1Z1G - chains K and C of the 12 polymer chains in the assembly; structure by X-ray diffraction, 4.40 A resolution (low resolution: residue-level contacts below are approximate; hydrogen-bond / salt-bridge calls are withheld).

# Chain K
Molecule: 29-nt DNA strand
Sequence (29 nucleotides; numbered 1 to 29; the number before each row is that of its first residue):
     1 TTGCCAGCTT TATTATATAA ACTTGAGCG

# Chain C
Molecule: Integrase
Source organism: Enterobacteria phage lambda
UniProtKB: P03700 (VINT_LAMBD); residues 1-356 here = UniProt positions 1-356
Amino-acid sequence (356 residues; row label = number of the first residue in the row):
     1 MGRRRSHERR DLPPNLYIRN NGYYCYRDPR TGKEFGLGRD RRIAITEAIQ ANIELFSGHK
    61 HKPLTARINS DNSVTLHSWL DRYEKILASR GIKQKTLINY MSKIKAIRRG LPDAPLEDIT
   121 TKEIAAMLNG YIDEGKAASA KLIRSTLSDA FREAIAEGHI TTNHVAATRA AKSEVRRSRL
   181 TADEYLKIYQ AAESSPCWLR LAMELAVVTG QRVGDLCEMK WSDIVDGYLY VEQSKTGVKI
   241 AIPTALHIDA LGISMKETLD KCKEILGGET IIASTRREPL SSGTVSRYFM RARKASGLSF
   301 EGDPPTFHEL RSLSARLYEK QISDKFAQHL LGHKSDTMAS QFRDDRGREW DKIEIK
Disordered / not traced: 1-7
Modified residues: Mse1 (selenomethionine); Mse101, Mse127, Mse203, Mse219, Mse255, Mse290, Mse338 (selenomethionine; parent Met)
Sequence notes: modified residue (1, 101, 127, 203, 219, 255, 290, 338); engineered mutation Phe342 (Tyr in P03700)
Swiss-Prot annotation at these positions:
  - active site: Arg212, Lys235, His308, Arg311, His333
From the paper describing this entry:
  - binding site for the 25-nt DNA strand: Asn15, Asn20
  - binding site for the 25-nt DNA strand: Glu34, Gly36
  - specificity-determining residues: Tyr17, Arg27
  - mutagenesis - Y342F: abolished catalytic activity (citing earlier work)

# Chain K / chain C interface
Residue-residue contacts - 25 pairs, chain K then chain C:
  DC4(K) - Arg287(C)
  DG7(K) - Lys105(C)
  DC8(K) - Lys136(C)
  DC8(K) - Ser139(C)
  DT9(K) - Gly135(C)
  DT9(K) - Lys136(C)
  DT9(K) - Ala138(C)
  DT9(K) - Ser139(C)
  DT10(K) - Val175(C)
  DT10(K) - Arg176(C)
  DT10(K) - Arg177(C)
  DT10(K) - Asp303(C)
  DT11(K) - Arg212(C)
  DT11(K) - Lys235(C)
  DT11(K) - His308(C)
  DT11(K) - Phe342(C)
  DA12(K) - Arg212(C)
  DA12(K) - Lys235(C)
  DA12(K) - Thr236(C)
  DA12(K) - His308(C)
  DA12(K) - Arg311(C)
  DA12(K) - Phe342(C)
  DT13(K) - Thr236(C)
  DT13(K) - His333(C)
  DT13(K) - Ser335(C)
Other interface residues (no listed pair), chain K (10 interface residues in all): DT2, DA6
Other interface residues (no listed pair), chain C (27 interface residues in all): Asn99, Arg109, Ala137, Leu142, Thr275, Tyr288, Gly332, Lys334, Mse338

# Summary
10 residues of chain K face 27 of chain C across their interface. From UniProt: 5 active-site residues on
chain C. The paper reports a binding site for the 25-nt DNA strand at Asn15(C), Asn20(C) and Glu34(C) among
others; Y342F of chain C abolishes catalytic activity.
Here chain K is a 29-nt DNA strand and chain C is Integrase (Enterobacteria phage lambda). Entry 1Z1G (Crystal
structure of a lambda integrase tetramer bound to a Holliday junction) was determined by X-ray diffraction
(same publication as 1Z19 and 1Z1B).
